9JVP - chains B and U of the 21 polymer chains in the assembly; structure by electron microscopy, 2.15 A resolution.

[Chain B]
Name: ATP-dependent Clp protease ATP-binding subunit ClpC1
From: Mycobacterium tuberculosis H37Rv
Reference sequence: P9WPC9 (CLPC1_MYCTU); residue numbers follow UniProt; this construct covers 168-824
Sequence (657 residues; numbered 168 to 824; the number before each row is that of its first residue):
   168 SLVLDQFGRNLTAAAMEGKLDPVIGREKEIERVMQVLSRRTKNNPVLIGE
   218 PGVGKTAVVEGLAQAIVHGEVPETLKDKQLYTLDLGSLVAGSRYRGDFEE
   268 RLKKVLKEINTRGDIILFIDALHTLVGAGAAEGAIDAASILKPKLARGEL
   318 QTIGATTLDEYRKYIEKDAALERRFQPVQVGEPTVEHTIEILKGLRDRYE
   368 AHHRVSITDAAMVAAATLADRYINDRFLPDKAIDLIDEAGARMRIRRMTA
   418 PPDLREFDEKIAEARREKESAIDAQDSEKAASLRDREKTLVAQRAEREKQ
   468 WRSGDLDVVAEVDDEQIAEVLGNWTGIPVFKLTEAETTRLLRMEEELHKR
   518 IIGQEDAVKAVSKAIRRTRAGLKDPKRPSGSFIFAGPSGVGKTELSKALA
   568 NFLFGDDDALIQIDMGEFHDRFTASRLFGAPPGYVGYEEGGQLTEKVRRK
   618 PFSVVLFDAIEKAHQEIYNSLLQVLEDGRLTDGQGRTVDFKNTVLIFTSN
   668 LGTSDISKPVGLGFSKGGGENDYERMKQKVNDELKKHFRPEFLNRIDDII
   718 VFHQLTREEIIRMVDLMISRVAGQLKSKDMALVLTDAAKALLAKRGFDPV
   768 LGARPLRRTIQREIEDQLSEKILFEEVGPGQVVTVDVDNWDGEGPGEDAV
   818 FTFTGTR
Not modelled in the structure: 416-476
Differences from the reference sequence: engineered mutation Ala-288 (Glu in P9WPC9), Ser-444 (Phe in P9WPC9), Ala-626 (Glu in P9WPC9)
UniProt features mapped onto this chain:
  - binding site (ATP): Gly-216 to Thr-223, Gly-553 to Thr-560
Metal / ion sites: Mg2+ site 1: Thr-223 (together with ATP); Mg2+ site 2: Thr-560 (together with ATP)
Small-molecule neighbours:
  - ATP (adenosine-5'-triphosphate), molecule 1: Asp-188, Pro-189, Val-190, Ile-191, Arg-193, Glu-217, Pro-218, Gly-219, Val-220, Gly-221, Lys-222, Thr-223, Ala-224, Thr-324, His-354, Ile-358, Leu-362, Tyr-366, Pro-396, Asp-397, Ile-400
  - ATP, molecule 2: Arg-517, Ile-518, Ile-519, Gln-521, Pro-554, Ser-555, Gly-556, Val-557, Gly-558, Lys-559, Thr-560, Glu-561, Asp-625, Asn-667, Leu-722, Met-730, Leu-733, Met-734, Ala-770, Arg-771, Arg-774
  - ATP, molecule 3: Glu-643, Glu-708, Arg-712
  - ATP: Thr-208, Lys-209, Arg-314, Ala-337, Arg-340, Arg-341

[Chain U]
Name: Beta-casein
From: Bos grunniens
Reference sequence: P02666 (CASB_BOVIN); residues 1-24 here = UniProt positions 1-24
Sequence (24 residues; numbered 1 to 24; the number before each row is that of its first residue):
     1 MKVLILACLVALALARELEELNVP

[Chain B / chain U interface]
Contacting residue pairs - 26 pairs, chain B then chain U:
  Arg-260(B) / Glu-20(U)
  Arg-260(B) / Leu-21(U)
  Arg-260(B) / Asn-22(U)  hydrogen bond (backbone-backbone)
  Tyr-261(B) / Asn-22(U)
  Tyr-261(B) / Pro-24(U)
  Arg-262(B) / Leu-21(U)
  Arg-262(B) / Asn-22(U)  hydrogen bond (backbone-backbone)
  Arg-262(B) / Val-23(U)
  Ala-298(B) / Glu-19(U)
  Ala-298(B) / Leu-21(U)  hydrophobic
  Glu-299(B) / Leu-18(U)
  Glu-299(B) / Glu-19(U)  hydrogen bond (backbone-backbone)
  Glu-299(B) / Glu-20(U)
  Glu-299(B) / Leu-21(U)  hydrogen bond (side chain-backbone)
  Gly-300(B) / Leu-21(U)
  Ala-301(B) / Leu-21(U)  hydrophobic
  Asp-587(B) / Lys-2(U)  salt bridge
  Phe-589(B) / Leu-4(U)  hydrophobic
  Gly-600(B) / Cys-8(U)
  Gly-600(B) / Leu-9(U)  hydrogen bond (backbone-backbone)
  Tyr-601(B) / Leu-6(U)  hydrophobic
  Tyr-601(B) / Ala-7(U)
  Tyr-601(B) / Cys-8(U)  hydrophobic
  Tyr-601(B) / Leu-9(U)
  Val-602(B) / Ala-7(U)  hydrogen bond (backbone-backbone)
  Val-602(B) / Leu-9(U)
Other interface residues (no listed pair), chain B (13 interface residues in all): Gly-263

[Summary]
Chain B and chain U each contribute 13 residues to their interface, with 6 hydrogen bonds and 1 salt bridge.
Polar pairs include Asp-587(B)/Lys-2(U), Glu-299(B)/Leu-21(U) and Arg-260(B)/Asn-22(U). Chain B binds 4 copies
of ATP. Curated annotation (UniProt) lists 16 ATP-binding residues on chain B.
Chain B is ATP-dependent Clp protease ATP-binding subunit ClpC1 (Mycobacterium tuberculosis H37Rv) and chain U
is Beta-casein (Bos grunniens); the structure, CryoEM structure of M. tuberculosis ClpC1P1P2 complex bound to
bortezomib, conformation 3, was determined by electron microscopy.
